Entry 4QXU (X-ray diffraction, 2.30 A resolution); this record covers chains L and K of the 3 polymer chains in the assembly.

== Chain L ==
Protein: anti_MT1-MMP Light chain
From: Mus musculus
Amino-acid sequence (219 residues; row label = number of the first residue in the row):
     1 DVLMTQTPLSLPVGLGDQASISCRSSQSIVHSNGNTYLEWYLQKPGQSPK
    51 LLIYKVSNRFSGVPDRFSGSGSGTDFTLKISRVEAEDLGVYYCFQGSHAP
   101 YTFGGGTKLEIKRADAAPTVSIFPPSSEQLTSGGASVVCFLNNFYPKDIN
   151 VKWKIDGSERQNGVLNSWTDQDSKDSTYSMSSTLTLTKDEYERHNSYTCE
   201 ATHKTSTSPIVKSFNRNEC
Cystine bridges: Cys23-Cys93, Cys139-Cys199

== Chain K ==
Protein: Matrix metalloproteinase-14
From: Homo sapiens
Notes: EC 3.4.24.80; fragment: peptide
UniProtKB: P50281 (MMP14_HUMAN); numbering as in UniProt (aligned over 218-228)
Amino-acid sequence (11 residues; row label = number of the first residue in the row):
   218 AEPWTVRNEDL
Swiss-Prot annotation at these positions:
  - binding site (Ca(2+)): Glu219

== Interface between chain L and chain K ==
Residue-residue contacts (8):
  His31(L) with Glu219(K), salt bridge; Arg224(K)
  Asn35(L) with Asp227(K), hydrogen bond
  Tyr37(L) with Arg224(K); Asn225(K)
  Lys55(L) with Asp227(K), salt bridge
  Gly96(L) with Arg224(K), hydrogen bond (backbone-side chain)
  Tyr101(L) with Trp221(K), hydrogen bond
Interface residues without a listed pair, chain L (7 interface residues in all): Asn33

== In short ==
7 residues of chain L and 5 residues of chain K are in contact; the contacts include 3 hydrogen bonds and 2
salt bridges. Polar contacts include His31(L)-Glu219(K), Lys55(L)-Asp227(K) and Asn35(L)-Asp227(K). From
UniProt: Ca2+-binding residue Glu219(K) on chain K.
Here chain L is anti_MT1-MMP Light chain (Mus musculus) and chain K is Matrix metalloproteinase-14 (Homo
sapiens). Entry 4QXU (Novel Inhibition Mechanism of Membrane Metalloprotease by an Exosite-Swiveling
Conformational antibody) was determined by X-ray diffraction (same publication as 4OUU, 4P3C and 4P3D).
